2ZMW - chain A; structure by X-ray diffraction, 2.00 A resolution.

[Chain A]
Molecule: Fluorescent protein
Source organism: Fungia concinna
UniProtKB: Q6I7B2 (Q6I7B2_9CNID); aligned to UniProt positions 1-218 over residues 1-218
Sequence (223 residues; numbered 1 to 226; 3 numbers in that range are skipped by the numbering (no residue carries them; nothing is unmodelled there); the number before each row is that of its first residue):
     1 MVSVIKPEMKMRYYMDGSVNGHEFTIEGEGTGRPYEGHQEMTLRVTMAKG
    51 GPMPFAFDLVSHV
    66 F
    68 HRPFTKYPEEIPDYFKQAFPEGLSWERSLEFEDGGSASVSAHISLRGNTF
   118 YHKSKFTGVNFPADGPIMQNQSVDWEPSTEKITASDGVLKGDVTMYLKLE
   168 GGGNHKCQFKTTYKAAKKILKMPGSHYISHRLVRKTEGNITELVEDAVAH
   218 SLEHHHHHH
Unresolved in the structure: 1, 219-226
Construct notes: chromophore (66, 66, 66, 66); expression tag (219-226)
Modified positions: F66 ([(4Z)-2-{(2R)-2-[(1S)-1-amino-2-phenylethyl]-2-hydroxy-2,5-dihydro-1,3-thiazol-4-yl}-4-(4-hydroxybenzylidene)-5-oxo-4,5-dihydro-1H-imidazol-1-yl]acetic acid; CFY)
Covalently attached groups: covalent link V63-F66; covalent link F66-H68

[Summary]
Chain A is Fluorescent protein (Fungia concinna); the structure, Crystal Structure of Monomeric
Kusabira-Orange (MKO), Orange-Emitting GFP-like Protein, at pH 6.0, was determined by X-ray diffraction (same
publication as 2ZMU).
